6UH7 - chains B and D of the 4 polymer chains in the assembly; structure by electron microscopy, 2.87 A resolution.

# Chain B
Molecule: VP2
Source organism: Enterovirus A71
UniProt: I6W7A3 (I6W7A3_9ENTO); residues 1-254 here correspond to UniProt positions 70-323 (UniProt number = residue number + 69)
Amino-acid sequence (254 residues; row label = number of the first residue in the row):
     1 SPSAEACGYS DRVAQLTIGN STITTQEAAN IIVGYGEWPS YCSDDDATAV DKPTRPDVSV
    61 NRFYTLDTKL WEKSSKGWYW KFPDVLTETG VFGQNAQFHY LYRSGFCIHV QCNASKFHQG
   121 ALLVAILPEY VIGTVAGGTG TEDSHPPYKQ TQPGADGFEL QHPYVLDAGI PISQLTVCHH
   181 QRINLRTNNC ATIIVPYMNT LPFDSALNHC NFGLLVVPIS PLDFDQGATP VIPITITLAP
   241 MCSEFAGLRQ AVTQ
Disordered / not traced: 1-9

# Chain D
Molecule: VP4
Source organism: Enterovirus A71
Notes: EC 3.4.22.29, 3.6.1.15, 3.4.22.28, 2.7.7.48
UniProt: E9RGA0 (E9RGA0_9ENTO); residue numbers follow UniProt; this construct covers 1-69
Amino-acid sequence (69 residues; numbered 1 to 69; the number before each row is that of its first residue):
     1 MGSQVSTQRS GSHENSNSAT EGSTINYTTI NYYKDSYAAT AGKQSLKQDP DKFANPVKDI
    61 FTEMAAPLK
Disordered / not traced: 1-11

# Interface between chain B and chain D
Residue-residue contacts (16):
  Ser10(B) with Lys69(D)
  Asp11(B) with Pro67(D); Lys69(D), hydrogen bond (backbone-backbone)
  Arg12(B) with Lys69(D)
  Asn30(B) with Val57(D); Asp59(D), hydrogen bond (side chain-backbone)
  Ile31(B) with Val57(D); Lys58(D), hydrogen bond (backbone-backbone)
  Ile32(B) with Pro56(D); Val57(D), hydrophobic
  Val33(B) with Pro56(D), hydrogen bond (backbone-backbone); Lys58(D)
  Tyr35(B) with Lys52(D); Phe53(D), hydrophobic
  Trp38(B) with Lys58(D)
  Thr187(B) with Leu68(D)
Other interface residues (no listed pair), chain B (14 interface residues in all): Ala28, Ala29, Gly36, Val177

# Summary
The interface between chain B and chain D involves 14 residues on one side and 9 on the other; the contacts
include 4 hydrogen bonds. Polar pairs include Asn30(B)-Asp59(D), Asp11(B)-Lys69(D) and Ile31(B)-Lys58(D).
Chain B is VP2 and chain D is VP4, both from Enterovirus A71; the structure, EV-A71 strain 11316 complexed
with MADAL compound 30, was determined by electron microscopy, deposited together with 6UH1 and 6UH6.
